8X7K - chains G and J of the 12 polymer chains in the assembly; structure by electron microscopy, 3.27 A resolution.

[Chain G]
Name: Histone H2A type 1-B/E
From: Homo sapiens
Reference sequence: P04908 (H2A1B_HUMAN); residues 10-117 here correspond to UniProt positions 11-118 (UniProt number = residue number + 1)
Chain sequence (108 residues; each row starts with the number of its first residue):
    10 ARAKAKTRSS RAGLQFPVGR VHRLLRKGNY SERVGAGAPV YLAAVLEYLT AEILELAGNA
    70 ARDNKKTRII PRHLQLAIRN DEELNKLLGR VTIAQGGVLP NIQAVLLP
Curated features (UniProtKB/Swiss-Prot):
  - modified residue: Lys13 (N6-(beta-hydroxybutyryl)lysine), Lys36 (N6-(2-hydroxyisobutyryl)lysine), Lys74 (N6-(2-hydroxyisobutyryl)lysine), Lys75 (N6-(2-hydroxyisobutyryl)lysine), Lys95 (N6-(2-hydroxyisobutyryl)lysine), Gln104 (N5-methylglutamine)
  - cross-link (Glycyl lysine isopeptide (Lys-Gly)): Lys13 (interchain with G-Cter in ubiquitin), Lys15 (interchain with G-Cter in ubiquitin)
Reported in the primary citation:
  - post-translational modification sites: Lys13, Lys15

[Chain J]
Molecule: 143-nt DNA strand
From: Homo sapiens
Sequence (143 nucleotides; each row starts with the number of its first residue; numbers below 1 keep their minus sign (DG-70 is residue -70)):
   -70 GAGAATCCCG GTGCCGAGGC CGCTCAATTG GTCGTAGACA GCTCTAGCAC CGCTTAAACG
   -10 CACGTACGCG CTGTCCCCCG CGTTTTAACC GCCAAGGGGA TTACTCCCTA GTCTCCAGGC
    50 ACGTGTCAGA TATATACATC CTG

[Chain G / chain J interface]
Pairs across the interface - 13 pairs, chain G then chain J:
  Arg11(G) with DT-43(J), base contact
  Thr16(G) with DT-43(J), phosphate contact
  Arg17(G) with DT-43(J), salt bridge to the phosphate
  Arg20(G) with DT-43(J), phosphate contact; DT-42(J), salt bridge to the phosphate
  Gly28(G) with DA-44(J), phosphate contact; DT-43(J), phosphate contact
  Arg29(G) with DA-44(J), hydrogen bond to the phosphate
  Arg32(G) with DA-45(J), phosphate contact; DA-44(J), salt bridge to the phosphate
  Arg42(G) with DA-35(J), sugar contact
  Arg77(G) with DG-55(J), phosphate contact; DA-54(J), hydrogen bond to the sugar
Other interface residues (no listed pair), chain G (12 interface residues in all): Lys15, Arg35, Lys74
Other interface residues (no listed pair), chain J (8 interface residues in all): DC-63

[Overview]
The interface between chain G and chain J involves 12 residues on one side and 8 on the other, with 2 hydrogen
bonds and 3 salt bridges. Polar contacts include Arg77(G)-DA-54(J), Arg29(G)-DA-44(J) and Arg17(G)-DT-43(J).
From the paper: modification sites Lys13(G) and Lys15(G).
Chain G is Histone H2A type 1-B/E and chain J is a 143-nt DNA strand, both from Homo sapiens; the structure,
Cryo-EM structures of RNF168/UbcH5c-Ub in complex with H2AK13Ub nucleosomes, was determined by electron
microscopy.
